5MS0 - chains R and M of the 14 polymer chains in the assembly; structure by electron microscopy, 9.80 A resolution (very low resolution: no residue pairs are listed; an interface is given only as per-side residue counts).

Chain R:
Molecule: nascent RNA
Source organism: Escherichia coli
Sequence (29 nucleotides; row label = number of the first residue in the row):
     7 AUCUUUAAAA AUAAGCCCUG AAGAAGGGC

Chain M:
Protein: Transcription termination/antitermination protein NusA
Source organism: Escherichia coli K-12
UniProt: P0AFF6 (NUSA_ECOLI); the construct has insertions or renumbered stretches relative to UniProt, so the offset changes along the chain: 1-420 = UniProt 1-420; 484-555 = UniProt 424-495
Chain sequence (497 residues; each row starts with the number of its first residue; note: 60 numbers in that range are skipped by the numbering (no residue carries them; nothing is unmodelled there); numbers below 1 keep their minus sign (Gly-1 is residue -1)):
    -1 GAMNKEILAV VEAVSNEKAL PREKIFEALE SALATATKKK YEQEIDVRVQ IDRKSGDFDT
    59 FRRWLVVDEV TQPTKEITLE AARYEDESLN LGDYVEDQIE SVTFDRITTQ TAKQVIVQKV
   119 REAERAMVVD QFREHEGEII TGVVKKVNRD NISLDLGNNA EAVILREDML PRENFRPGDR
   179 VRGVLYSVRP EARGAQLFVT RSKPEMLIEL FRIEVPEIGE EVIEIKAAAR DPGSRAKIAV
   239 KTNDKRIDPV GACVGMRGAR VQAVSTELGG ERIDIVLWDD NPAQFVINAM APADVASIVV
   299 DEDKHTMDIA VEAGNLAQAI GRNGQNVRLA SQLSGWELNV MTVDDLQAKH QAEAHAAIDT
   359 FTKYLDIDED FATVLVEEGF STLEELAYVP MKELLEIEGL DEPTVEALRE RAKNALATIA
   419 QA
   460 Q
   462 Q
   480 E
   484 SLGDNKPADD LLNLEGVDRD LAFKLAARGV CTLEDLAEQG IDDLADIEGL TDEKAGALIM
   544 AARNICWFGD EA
Unresolved in the structure: -1 to 0, 486-555
Differences from the reference sequence: expression tag (-1 to 0); conflict Gln462 (Glu422 in P0AFF6)

Interface between chain R and chain M:
At this resolution (10 A) residue pairs are not listed: 7 residues of chain R and 17 of chain M lie at the interface.

Overview:
The interface between chain R and chain M involves 7 residues on one side and 17 on the other.
Here chain R is nascent RNA (Escherichia coli) and chain M is Transcription termination/antitermination
protein NusA (Escherichia coli K-12). Entry 5MS0 (pseudo-atomic model of the RNA polymerase lambda-based
antitermination complex solved by cryo-EM) was determined by electron microscopy together with 5LM7 and 5LM9
from the same study.
